1TQE - chains P and X of the 5 polymer chains in the assembly; structure by X-ray diffraction, 2.70 A resolution.

# Chain P
Molecule: Myocyte-specific enhancer factor 2B
Source organism: Homo sapiens
UniProtKB: Q02080 (MEF2B_HUMAN); residues 1-93 here = UniProt positions 1-93
Chain sequence (93 residues; row label = number of the first residue in the row):
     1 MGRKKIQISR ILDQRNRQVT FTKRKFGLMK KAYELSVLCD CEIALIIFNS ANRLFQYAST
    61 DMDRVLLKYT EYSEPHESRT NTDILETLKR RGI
Disordered / not traced: 1, 92-93
Swiss-Prot annotation at these positions:
  - DNA-binding region: Ala-58 to Glu-86 (Mef2-type)

# Chain X
Molecule: Histone deacetylase 9
Source organism: Mus musculus
UniProtKB: Q99N13 (HDAC9_MOUSE); residues 108-128 here correspond to UniProt positions 138-158 (UniProt number = residue number + 30)
Chain sequence (26 residues; row label = number of the first residue in the row):
   103 SPKGTGASTE VKQKLQEFLL SKSATK
Disordered / not traced: 126-128
Sequence notes: cloning artifact (103-107); conflict Gly-108 (Val138 in Q99N13)

# Interface between chain P and chain X
Pairs across the interface (9; chain P residue first):
  Gln-56(P) with Ala-109(X)
  Met-62(P) with Ala-109(X), hydrophobic
  Asp-63(P) with Ala-109(X); Ser-110(X), hydrogen bond; Val-113(X)
  Leu-67(P) with Val-113(X), hydrophobic
  Tyr-69(P) with Phe-120(X)
  Thr-70(P) with Lys-116(X)
  Ser-73(P) with Phe-120(X)
Other interface residues (no listed pair), chain P (8 interface residues in all): Leu-66
Other interface residues (no listed pair), chain X (7 interface residues in all): Leu-117, Lys-124

# Summary
Chain P and chain X form an interface of 8 and 7 residues respectively; the contacts include 1 hydrogen bond.
Its one hydrogen-bonded contact is Asp-63(P)/Ser-110(X).
Chain P is Myocyte-specific enhancer factor 2B (Homo sapiens) and chain X is Histone deacetylase 9 (Mus
musculus); the structure, Mechanism of recruitment of class II histone deacetylases by myocyte enhancer
factor-2, was determined by X-ray diffraction.
